3CD6 - chains A and 0 of the 32 polymer chains in the assembly; structure by X-ray diffraction, 2.75 A resolution.

[Chain A]
Molecule: 50S ribosomal protein L2P
From: Haloarcula marismortui
Reference sequence: P20276 (RL2_HALMA); residues 0-239 here correspond to UniProt positions 1-240 (UniProt number = residue number + 1)
Amino-acid sequence (240 residues; each row starts with the number of its first residue; numbering starts at 0):
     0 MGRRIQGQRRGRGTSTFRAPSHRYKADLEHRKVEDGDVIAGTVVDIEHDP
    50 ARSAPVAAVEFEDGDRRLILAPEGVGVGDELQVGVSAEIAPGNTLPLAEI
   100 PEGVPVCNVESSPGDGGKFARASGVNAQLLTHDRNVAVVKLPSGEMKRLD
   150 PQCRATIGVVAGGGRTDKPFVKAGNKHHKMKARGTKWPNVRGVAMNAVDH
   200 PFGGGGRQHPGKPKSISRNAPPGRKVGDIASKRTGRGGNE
Unresolved in the structure: 0, 238-239
Metal / ion sites: Mg2+ site 1: Asn188 (shared with A1845(0), U1846(0), G1884(0) of chain 0); Mg2+ site 2: Gln207 (shared with U1883(0), U2012(0), G2013(0) of chain 0); Sr2+: His208 (shared with A2633(0) of chain 0)

[Chain 0]
Molecule: 23S ribosomal RNA
From: Haloarcula marismortui
Notes: engineered mutation(s): G2099A, G2616A
Sequence (2923 nucleotides; numbered 1 to 2923; the number before each row is that of its first residue):
     1 GUUGGCUACUAUGCCAGCUGGUGGAUUGCUCGGCUCAGGCGCUGAUGAAG
    51 GACGUGCCAAGCUGCGAUAAGCUGUGGGGAGCCGCACGGAGGCGAAGAAC
   101 CACAGAUUUCCGAAUGAGAAUCUCUCUAACAAUUGCUUCGCGCAAUGAGG
   151 AACCCCGAGAACUGAAACAUCUCAGUAUCGGGAGGAACAGAAAACGCAAC
   201 GUGAUGUCGUUAGUAACCGCGAGUGAACGCGAUACAGCCCAAACCGAAGC
   251 CCUCACGGGCAAUGUGGUGUCAGGGCUACCUCUCAUCAGCCGACCGUCUU
   301 CACGAAGUCUCUUGGAAUAGAGCGUGAUACAGGGUGACAACCCCGUACUG
   351 AAGACCAGUACGCUGUGCGGUAGUGCCAGAGUAGCGGGGGUUGGAUAUCC
   401 CUCGCGAAUAACGCAGGCAUCGACUGCGAAGGCUAAACACAACCUGAGAC
   451 CGAUAGUGAACAAGUAGUGUGAACGAACGCUGCAAAGUACCCUCAGAAGG
   501 GAGGCGAAAUAGAGCAUGAAAUCAGUUGGCGAUCGAGCGACAGGGCAUAC
   551 AAGGUCCCUUGACGAAUGACCGAGACGCGAGUCUCCAGUAAGACUCACGG
   601 GAAGCCGAUGUUCUGUCGUACGUUUUGAAAAACGAGCCAGGGAGUGUGUC
   651 UGUAUGGCAAGUCUAACCGGAGUAUCCGGGGAGGCACAGGGAAACCGACA
   701 UGGCCGCAGGGCUUUGCCCGAGGGCCGCCGUCUUCAAGGGCGGGGAGCCA
   751 UGUGGACACGACCCGAAUCCGGACGAUCUACGCAUGGACAAGAUGAAGCG
   801 UGCCGAAAGGCACGUGGAAGUCUGUUAGAGUUGGUGUCCUACAAUACCCU
   851 CUCGUGAUCUAUGUGUAGGGGUGAAAGGCCCAUCGAGUCCGGCAACAGCU
   901 GGUUCCAAUCGAAACAUGUCGAAGCAUGACCUCCGCCGAGGUAGUCUGUG
   951 AGGUAGAGCGACCGAUUGGUGUGUCCGCCUCCGAGAGGAGUCGGCACACC
  1001 UGUCAAACUCCAAACUUACAGACGCUGUUUGACGCGGGGAUUCCGGUGCG
  1051 CGGGGUAAGCCUGUGUACCAGGAGGGGAACAACCCAGAGAUAGGUUAAGG
  1101 UCCCCAAGUGUGGAUUAAGUGUAAUCCUCUGAAGGUGGUCUCGAGCCCUA
  1151 GACAGCCGGGAGGUGAGCUUAGAAGCAGCUACCCUCUAAGAAAAGCGUAA
  1201 CAGCUUACCGGCCGAGGUUUGAGGCGCCCAAAAUGAUCGGGACUCAAAUC
  1251 CACCACCGAGACCUGUCCGUACCACUCAUACUGGUAAUCGAGUAGAUUGG
  1301 CGCUCUAAUUGGAUGGAAGCAGGGGCGAGAGCUCCUGUGGACCGAUUAGU
  1351 GACGAAAAUCCUGGCCAUAGUAGCAGCGAUAGUCGGGUGAGAACCCCGAC
  1401 GGCCUAAUGGAUAAGGGUUCCUCAGCACUGCUGAUCAGCUGAGGGUUAGC
  1451 CGGUCCUAAGUCUCACCGCAACUCGACUGAGACGAAAUGGGAAACAGGUU
  1501 AAUAUUCCUGUGCCAUCAUGCAGUGAAAGUUGACGCCCUGGGGUCGAUCA
  1551 CGCCGGGCAUUCGCCCGGUCGAACCGUCCAACUCCGUGGAAGCCGUAAUG
  1601 GCAGGAAGCGGACGAACGGCGGCAUAGGGAAACGUGAUUCAACCUGGGGC
  1651 CCAUGAAAAGACGAGCAUGAUGUCCGUACCGAGAACCGACACAGGUGUCC
  1701 AUGGCGGCGAAAGCCAAGGCCUGUCGGGAGCAACCAACGUUAGGGAAUUC
  1751 GGCAAGUUAGUCCCGUACCUUCGGAAGAAGGGAUGCCUGCUCCGGAACGG
  1801 AGCAGGUCGCAGUGACUCGGAAGCUCGGACUGUCUAGUAACAACAUAGGU
  1851 GACCGCAAAUCCGCAAGGACUCGUACGGUCACUGAAUCCUGCCCAGUGCA
  1901 GGUAUCUGAACACCUCGUACAAGAGGACGAAGGACCUGUCAACGGCGGGG
  1951 GUAACUAUGACCCUCUUAAGGUAGCGUAGUACCUUGCCGCAUCAGUAGCG
  2001 GCUUGCAUGAAUGGAUUAACCAGAGCUUCACUGUCCCAACGUUGGGCCCG
  2051 GUGAACUGUACAUUCCAGUGCGGAGUCUGGAGACACCCAGGGGGAAGCAA
  2101 AGACCCUAUGGAGCUUUACUGCAGGCUGUCGCUGAGACGUGGUCGCCGAU
  2151 GUGCAGCAUAGGUAGGAGUCGUUACAGAGGUACCCGCGCUAGCGGGCCAC
  2201 CCAGACAACAGUGAAAUACUACCCGUCGGUGACUGCGACUCUCACUCCGG
  2251 GAGGAGGACACCGAUAGCCGGGCAGUUUGACUGGGGCGGUACGCGCUCGA
  2301 AAAGAUAUCGAGCGCGCCCUAUGGUCAUCUCAGCCGGGACAGAGACCCGG
  2351 CGAAGAGUGCAAGAGCAAAAGAUGACUUGACAGUGUUCUUCCCAACGAGG
  2401 AACGCUGACGCGAAAGCGUGGUCUAGCGAACCAAUUAGCCUGCUUGAUGC
  2451 GGGCAAUUGAUGACAGAAAAGCUACCCUAGGGAUAACAGAGUCGUCACUC
  2501 GCAAGAGCACAUAUCGACCGAGUGGCUUGCUACCUCGAUGUCGGUUCCCU
  2551 CCAUCCUGCCCGUGCAGAAGCGGGCAAGGGUGAGGUUGUUCGCCUAUUAA
  2601 AGGAGGUCGUGAGCUAGGUUUAGACCGUCGUGAGACAGGUCGGCUGCUAU
  2651 CUACUGGGUGUGUAAUGGUGUCUGACAAGAACGACCGUAUAGUACGAGAG
  2701 GAACUACGGUUGGUGGCCACUGGUGUACCGGUUGUUCGAGAGAGCACGUG
  2751 CCGGGUAGCCACGCCACACGGGGUAAGAGCUGAACGCAUCUAAGCUCGAA
  2801 ACCCACUUGGAAAAGAGACACCGCCGAGGUCCCGCGUACAAGACGCGGUC
  2851 GAUAGACUCGGGGUGUGCGCGUCGAGGUAACGAGACGUUAAGCCCACGAG
  2901 CACUAACAGACCAAAGCCAUCAU
Unresolved in the structure: 1-9, 126-127, 715, 971-998, 1560, 1952-1963, 2137-2236, 2339-2343, 2665-2666, 2915-2923
Modified / non-standard residues: 1MA (6-hydro-1-methyladenosine-5'-monophosphate) at position 628, OMU (o2'-methyluridine 5'-monophosphate) at position 2587, OMG (o2'-methylguanosine-5'-monophosphate) at position 2588, UR3 (3-methyluridine-5'-monophoshate) at position 2619, PSU (pseudouridine-5'-monophosphate) at position 2621
Metal / ion sites: Na+ site 1 near U12 (its only coordinating residue here); Mg2+ site 1 near G28 (its only coordinating residue here); Na+ site 2: C40, G41, C443; Na+ site 3: G56, A59, G61; Sr2+ site 1 near A86 (its only coordinating residue here); Na+ site 4 near U107 (its only coordinating residue here); Mg2+ site 2 near U115 (its only coordinating residue here); Na+ site 5: C130, U146; Na+ site 6: C141, G142; Sr2+ site 2: G147 (shared with 1 residue of chain M); Mg2+ site 3: C162, U2276; K+ site 1: C162, U163, U172; 57 more Na+ sites not listed; 66 more Mg2+ sites not listed; 43 more Sr2+ sites not listed; 1 more K+ sites not listed

[Chain A / chain 0 interface]
Contacting residue pairs (255; chain A residue first):
  Gly1(A) - A886(0)  hydrogen bond to the base
  Gly1(A) - C2114(0)  hydrogen bond to the phosphate
  Gly1(A) - C2273(0)  hydrogen bond to the phosphate
  Arg2(A) - G871(0)  hydrogen bond to the base
  Arg2(A) - U872(0)  hydrogen bond to the base
  Arg2(A) - G873(0)  base contact
  Arg2(A) - G878(0)  hydrogen bond to the base
  Arg2(A) - C879(0)  base contact
  Arg2(A) - A886(0)  base contact
  Arg3(A) - G870(0)  salt bridge to the phosphate
  Arg3(A) - G871(0)  salt bridge to the phosphate
  Arg3(A) - C1862(0)  hydrogen bond to the phosphate
  Arg3(A) - G1863(0)  salt bridge to the phosphate
  Gly6(A) - C1861(0)  hydrogen bond to the sugar
  Gly6(A) - C1880(0)  phosphate contact
  Gln7(A) - C1861(0)  hydrogen bond to the sugar
  Gln7(A) - C1862(0)  hydrogen bond to the phosphate
  Arg8(A) - G871(0)  salt bridge to the phosphate
  Arg8(A) - U872(0)  hydrogen bond to the base
  Arg8(A) - G873(0)  hydrogen bond to the base
  Arg9(A) - U1860(0)  hydrogen bond to the base
  Arg9(A) - A1869(0)  base contact
  Arg9(A) - U1879(0)  hydrogen bond to the phosphate
  Arg9(A) - C1880(0)  salt bridge to the phosphate
  Gly10(A) - C1861(0)  hydrogen bond to the sugar
  Gly10(A) - C1862(0)  sugar contact
  Gly10(A) - G1868(0)  hydrogen bond to the base
  Arg11(A) - U866(0)  hydrogen bond to the phosphate
  Arg11(A) - A867(0)  salt bridge to the phosphate
  Arg11(A) - G871(0)  hydrogen bond to the phosphate
  Arg11(A) - C1862(0)  sugar contact
  Gly12(A) - A1869(0)  sugar contact
  Thr13(A) - U866(0)  sugar contact
  Thr13(A) - U872(0)  hydrogen bond to the phosphate
  Ser14(A) - G782(0)  hydrogen bond to the sugar
  Ser14(A) - C783(0)  sugar contact
  Thr15(A) - C781(0)  hydrogen bond to the sugar
  Thr15(A) - G782(0)  hydrogen bond to the sugar
  Thr15(A) - G873(0)  phosphate contact
  Phe16(A) - U872(0)  phosphate contact
  Phe16(A) - A1869(0)  sugar contact
  Phe16(A) - C1870(0)  sugar contact
  Arg17(A) - G1460(0)  salt bridge to the phosphate
  Arg17(A) - A1869(0)  phosphate contact
  Arg17(A) - C1870(0)  phosphate contact
  Ala18(A) - C1870(0)  hydrogen bond to the phosphate
  Ala18(A) - U1871(0)  sugar contact
  Ala18(A) - C1872(0)  phosphate contact
  Ser20(A) - C1872(0)  hydrogen bond to the phosphate
  His21(A) - C783(0)  hydrogen bond to the phosphate
  His21(A) - A784(0)  salt bridge to the phosphate
  Arg22(A) - A784(0)  salt bridge to the phosphate
  Arg22(A) - U1654(0)  salt bridge to the phosphate
  Tyr23(A) - C1872(0)  base contact
  Lys24(A) - C1872(0)  base contact
  Ala25(A) - C1872(0)  hydrogen bond to the sugar
  Ala25(A) - G1873(0)  phosphate contact
  Asp26(A) - C1872(0)  hydrogen bond to the base
  Asp26(A) - G1873(0)  phosphate contact
  Leu27(A) - G1873(0)  phosphate contact
  Lys31(A) - G2250(0)  salt bridge to the phosphate
  Glu33(A) - G2250(0)  base contact
  His47(A) - A1653(0)  salt bridge to the phosphate
  His47(A) - U1654(0)  stacking on the base
  Pro49(A) - U1654(0)  phosphate contact
  Pro49(A) - G1655(0)  phosphate contact
  Ala50(A) - C1872(0)  sugar contact
  Ala50(A) - G1873(0)  sugar contact
  Arg51(A) - G1873(0)  phosphate contact
  Arg51(A) - U1874(0)  phosphate contact
  Ser52(A) - C1652(0)  phosphate contact
  Ser52(A) - A1653(0)  hydrogen bond to the phosphate
  Ser110(A) - A1857(0)  hydrogen bond to the phosphate
  Ser111(A) - C2248(0)  hydrogen bond to the sugar
  Pro112(A) - C2248(0)  sugar contact
  Gly113(A) - G2249(0)  sugar contact
  Asp114(A) - G2249(0)  phosphate contact
  Lys117(A) - C1856(0)  sugar contact
  Lys117(A) - A1857(0)  phosphate contact
  Lys117(A) - U1874(0)  hydrogen bond to the sugar
  Phe118(A) - G1855(0)  base contact
  Phe118(A) - U1874(0)  sugar contact
  Ala119(A) - U1874(0)  hydrogen bond to the sugar
  Ala119(A) - A1875(0)  hydrogen bond to the phosphate
  Arg120(A) - G1873(0)  salt bridge to the phosphate
  Arg120(A) - U1874(0)  salt bridge to the phosphate
  Arg120(A) - A1875(0)  hydrogen bond to the phosphate
  Ala121(A) - U1874(0)  phosphate contact
  Ala121(A) - A1875(0)  hydrogen bond to the phosphate
  Ala121(A) - C1876(0)  sugar contact
  Ser122(A) - C1876(0)  hydrogen bond to the sugar
  Gly123(A) - C1876(0)  hydrogen bond to the base
  Val124(A) - A1875(0)  phosphate contact
  Val124(A) - C1876(0)  phosphate contact
  Leu140(A) - G1855(0)  base contact
  Pro141(A) - G1855(0)  base contact
  Pro141(A) - A1875(0)  sugar contact
  Pro141(A) - C1876(0)  phosphate contact
  Ser142(A) - G1855(0)  hydrogen bond to the base
  Ser142(A) - A1875(0)  hydrogen bond to the sugar
  Glu144(A) - G1855(0)  hydrogen bond to the sugar
  Lys146(A) - G1855(0)  hydrogen bond to the phosphate
  Lys146(A) - C1856(0)  salt bridge to the phosphate
  Asp149(A) - A2255(0)  sugar contact
  Gly162(A) - C1876(0)  base contact
  Gly163(A) - C1876(0)  hydrogen bond to the base
  Arg164(A) - C1652(0)  hydrogen bond to the base
  Arg164(A) - C1876(0)  hydrogen bond to the phosphate
  Arg164(A) - G1877(0)  salt bridge to the phosphate
  Thr165(A) - C1652(0)  base contact
  Thr165(A) - C1876(0)  hydrogen bond to the sugar
  Lys167(A) - C1652(0)  hydrogen bond to the base
  Pro168(A) - G1848(0)  phosphate contact
  Phe169(A) - C1652(0)  stacking on the base
  Phe169(A) - A1847(0)  phosphate contact
  Phe169(A) - G1848(0)  hydrogen bond to the phosphate
  Val170(A) - A1847(0)  hydrogen bond to the sugar
  Lys171(A) - G820(0)  salt bridge to the phosphate
  Ala172(A) - G820(0)  hydrogen bond to the base
  Ala172(A) - A857(0)  base contact
  Ala172(A) - U1846(0)  hydrogen bond to the sugar
  Gly173(A) - G820(0)  hydrogen bond to the base
  Gly173(A) - A857(0)  phosphate contact
  Lys175(A) - A1847(0)  salt bridge to the phosphate
  His176(A) - A857(0)  sugar contact
  His177(A) - A857(0)  salt bridge to the phosphate
  His177(A) - A1653(0)  stacking on the base
  Lys178(A) - C1652(0)  hydrogen bond to the base
  Lys178(A) - A1653(0)  sugar contact
  Lys180(A) - C783(0)  phosphate contact
  Ala181(A) - U1654(0)  phosphate contact
  Arg182(A) - G1878(0)  salt bridge to the phosphate
  Gly183(A) - C1870(0)  phosphate contact
  Gly183(A) - U1871(0)  hydrogen bond to the phosphate
  Gly183(A) - U1879(0)  phosphate contact
  Thr184(A) - U1879(0)  hydrogen bond to the phosphate
  Lys185(A) - G873(0)  salt bridge to the phosphate
  Lys185(A) - A874(0)  salt bridge to the phosphate
  Trp186(A) - A857(0)  base contact
  Trp186(A) - U1846(0)  sugar contact
  Trp186(A) - A1847(0)  phosphate contact
  Pro187(A) - A874(0)  sugar contact
  Pro187(A) - A1845(0)  phosphate contact
  Pro187(A) - U1846(0)  phosphate contact
  Asn188(A) - A1845(0)  phosphate contact
  Asn188(A) - U1846(0)  hydrogen bond to the phosphate
  Val189(A) - A874(0)  sugar contact
  Val189(A) - A875(0)  sugar contact
  Val189(A) - C1844(0)  phosphate contact
  Val189(A) - A1845(0)  phosphate contact
  Arg190(A) - C1844(0)  salt bridge to the phosphate
  Arg190(A) - A1845(0)  salt bridge to the phosphate
  Arg190(A) - C1882(0)  phosphate contact
  Arg190(A) - U1883(0)  salt bridge to the phosphate
  Arg190(A) - G1884(0)  base contact
  Gly191(A) - C1882(0)  hydrogen bond to the phosphate
  Val192(A) - C1882(0)  hydrogen bond to the phosphate
  Ala193(A) - A875(0)  hydrogen bond to the sugar
  Ala193(A) - C1844(0)  sugar contact
  Met194(A) - A875(0)  base contact
  Asn195(A) - G877(0)  hydrogen bond to the sugar
  Ala196(A) - C2114(0)  phosphate contact
  Ala196(A) - U2115(0)  phosphate contact
  Val197(A) - G877(0)  base contact
  Val197(A) - C2114(0)  phosphate contact
  Asp198(A) - G873(0)  hydrogen bond to the base
  Asp198(A) - A875(0)  base contact
  His199(A) - A1881(0)  salt bridge to the phosphate
  Phe201(A) - A1881(0)  phosphate contact
  Phe201(A) - C1882(0)  phosphate contact
  Gly203(A) - A2633(0)  phosphate contact
  Gly203(A) - G2634(0)  phosphate contact
  Gly204(A) - A2633(0)  hydrogen bond to the phosphate
  Gly204(A) - G2634(0)  hydrogen bond to the phosphate
  Gly205(A) - C2625(0)  phosphate contact
  Gly205(A) - G2634(0)  hydrogen bond to the base
  Arg206(A) - C2629(0)  base contact
  Arg206(A) - G2630(0)  hydrogen bond to the base
  Gln207(A) - A1843(0)  phosphate contact
  Gln207(A) - C1844(0)  hydrogen bond to the phosphate
  Gln207(A) - U2012(0)  sugar contact
  Gln207(A) - C2625(0)  hydrogen bond to the phosphate
  His208(A) - G1944(0)  salt bridge to the phosphate
  His208(A) - G2630(0)  base contact
  His208(A) - G2632(0)  phosphate contact
  Pro209(A) - C1943(0)  phosphate contact
  Pro209(A) - G1944(0)  phosphate contact
  Gly210(A) - U2631(0)  sugar contact
  Gly210(A) - G2632(0)  sugar contact
  Lys211(A) - C1943(0)  sugar contact
  Pro212(A) - G1898(0)  sugar contact
  Pro212(A) - A1942(0)  base contact
  Pro212(A) - C1943(0)  sugar contact
  Lys213(A) - A1881(0)  sugar contact
  Lys213(A) - C1882(0)  hydrogen bond to the sugar
  Lys213(A) - A1942(0)  salt bridge to the phosphate
  Lys213(A) - C1943(0)  phosphate contact
  Ser214(A) - G1898(0)  hydrogen bond to the sugar
  Ser214(A) - C1899(0)  sugar contact
  Ile215(A) - C1899(0)  sugar contact
  Ser216(A) - C1899(0)  sugar contact
  Ser216(A) - A1900(0)  phosphate contact
  Arg217(A) - C1853(0)  hydrogen bond to the sugar
  Arg217(A) - A1859(0)  phosphate contact
  Arg217(A) - U1860(0)  salt bridge to the phosphate
  Arg217(A) - A1900(0)  hydrogen bond to the phosphate
  Asn218(A) - G2124(0)  hydrogen bond to the base
  Asn218(A) - G2125(0)  hydrogen bond to the sugar
  Asn218(A) - C2126(0)  sugar contact
  Pro220(A) - A2123(0)  base contact
  Pro220(A) - G2272(0)  base contact
  Pro221(A) - C1861(0)  phosphate contact
  Pro221(A) - C1862(0)  phosphate contact
  Pro221(A) - G2272(0)  sugar contact
  Gly222(A) - G2272(0)  sugar contact
  Arg223(A) - G2270(0)  sugar contact
  Arg223(A) - G2272(0)  salt bridge to the phosphate
  Lys224(A) - U1860(0)  salt bridge to the phosphate
  Lys224(A) - C1861(0)  phosphate contact
  Val225(A) - C1880(0)  sugar contact
  Val225(A) - A1881(0)  phosphate contact
  Gly226(A) - G1851(0)  base contact
  Gly226(A) - C1880(0)  hydrogen bond to the sugar
  Gly226(A) - A1881(0)  sugar contact
  Asp227(A) - G1851(0)  hydrogen bond to the base
  Asp227(A) - A1852(0)  sugar contact
  Ile228(A) - A1852(0)  hydrogen bond to the sugar
  Ile228(A) - C1853(0)  sugar contact
  Ile228(A) - U1860(0)  sugar contact
  Ile228(A) - C1880(0)  sugar contact
  Ala229(A) - C1853(0)  sugar contact
  Ala229(A) - C1899(0)  sugar contact
  Ala229(A) - A1900(0)  sugar contact
  Ser230(A) - A1852(0)  phosphate contact
  Ser230(A) - C1899(0)  hydrogen bond to the sugar
  Ser230(A) - A1900(0)  sugar contact
  Lys231(A) - C1853(0)  salt bridge to the phosphate
  Lys231(A) - C1854(0)  salt bridge to the phosphate
  Lys231(A) - A1900(0)  sugar contact
  Lys231(A) - G1938(0)  hydrogen bond to the base
  Arg232(A) - A1852(0)  sugar contact
  Arg232(A) - U1939(0)  hydrogen bond to the phosphate
  Thr233(A) - G1851(0)  sugar contact
  Thr233(A) - U1939(0)  hydrogen bond to the sugar
  Thr233(A) - C1940(0)  sugar contact
  Thr233(A) - A1942(0)  hydrogen bond to the sugar
  Gly234(A) - G1851(0)  sugar contact
  Gly234(A) - C1940(0)  phosphate contact
  Gly234(A) - A1942(0)  hydrogen bond to the phosphate
  Arg235(A) - U1850(0)  hydrogen bond to the phosphate
  Arg235(A) - G1851(0)  salt bridge to the phosphate
  Arg235(A) - A1941(0)  base contact
  Gly236(A) - U1939(0)  phosphate contact
  Gly236(A) - C1940(0)  phosphate contact
  Gly237(A) - U1939(0)  phosphate contact
Other interface residues (no listed pair), chain A (124 interface residues in all): Gln5, Gly161, Pro200, Gly202
Other interface residues (no listed pair), chain 0 (100 interface residues in all): A819, U858, G865, A876, A1459, U1831, U2116, G2254, A2274, C2626

[Summary]
124 residues of chain A face 100 of chain 0 across their interface, with 82 hydrogen bonds, 34 salt bridges
and 3 aromatic stacking contacts. Polar pairs include Gly1(A)-A886(0), Arg2(A)-G871(0) and Arg2(A)-U872(0).
A1845(0), U1846(0), G1884(0) and Asn188(A) coordinate Mg2+.
Here chain A is 50S ribosomal protein L2P and chain 0 is 23S ribosomal RNA, both from Haloarcula marismortui.
Entry 3CD6 (Co-cystal of large Ribosomal Subunit mutant G2616A with CC-Puromycin) was determined by X-ray
diffraction (same publication as 3CC2, 3CC4, 3CC7, 3CCE, 3CCJ, 3CCL and 6 further entries).
